Entry 9F80 (X-ray diffraction, 2.03 A resolution); this record covers chain A.

Chain A:
Protein: Uncharacterized protein Rv2242
Organism: Mycobacterium tuberculosis H37Rv
UniProtKB: P9WPH5 (Y2242_MYCTU); residue numbers follow UniProt; this construct covers 161-414
Chain sequence (275 residues; row label = number of the first residue in the row):
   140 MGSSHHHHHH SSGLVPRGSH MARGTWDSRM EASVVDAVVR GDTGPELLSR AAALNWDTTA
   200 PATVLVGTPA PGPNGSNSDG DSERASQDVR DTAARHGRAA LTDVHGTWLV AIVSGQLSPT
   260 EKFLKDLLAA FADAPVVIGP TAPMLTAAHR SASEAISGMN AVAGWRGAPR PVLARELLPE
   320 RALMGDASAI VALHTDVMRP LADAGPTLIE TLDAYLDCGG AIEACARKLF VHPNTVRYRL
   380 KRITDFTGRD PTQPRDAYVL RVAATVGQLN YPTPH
Not modelled in the structure: 140-164, 214-215, 410-414
Disulfide bonds: Cys-357/Cys-364
Construct notes: initiating methionine (140); expression tag (141-160)
Ion coordination: Na+: Thr-202, Val-252, Gly-254
What the authors report for this chain:
  - self-association interface (contacts with another copy of this molecule): Ala-300 to Gly-306
  - conformationally variable residues (order/disorder transition): Gly-214 to Ser-215

In short:
Thr-202, Val-252 and Gly-254 form the Na+ site. The paper reports conformational variability at Gly-214; a
self-association interface involving Ala-300.
Chain A is Uncharacterized protein Rv2242 (Mycobacterium tuberculosis H37Rv); the structure, Crystal structure
of Rv2242 regulator C-terminal fragment (161-414), was determined by X-ray diffraction together with 9FB1 from
the same study.
